8HZ4 - chains A and C of the 8 polymer chains in the assembly; structure by X-ray diffraction, 3.20 A resolution.

== Chain A (and C) ==
Protein: Biotin carboxylase
Organism: Chloroflexus aurantiacus (strain ATCC 29366 / DSM 635 / J-10-fl)
Notes: EC 6.3.4.14; fragment: N-terminal BC domain; chain C of this document is another copy of the same molecule, construct and numbering; everything in this record applies to it too
UniProtKB: A9W9X0 (A9W9X0_CHLAA); residue numbers follow UniProt; this construct covers 1-459
Sequence (469 residues; each row starts with the number of its first residue; numbers below 1 keep their minus sign (Met-9 is residue -9)):
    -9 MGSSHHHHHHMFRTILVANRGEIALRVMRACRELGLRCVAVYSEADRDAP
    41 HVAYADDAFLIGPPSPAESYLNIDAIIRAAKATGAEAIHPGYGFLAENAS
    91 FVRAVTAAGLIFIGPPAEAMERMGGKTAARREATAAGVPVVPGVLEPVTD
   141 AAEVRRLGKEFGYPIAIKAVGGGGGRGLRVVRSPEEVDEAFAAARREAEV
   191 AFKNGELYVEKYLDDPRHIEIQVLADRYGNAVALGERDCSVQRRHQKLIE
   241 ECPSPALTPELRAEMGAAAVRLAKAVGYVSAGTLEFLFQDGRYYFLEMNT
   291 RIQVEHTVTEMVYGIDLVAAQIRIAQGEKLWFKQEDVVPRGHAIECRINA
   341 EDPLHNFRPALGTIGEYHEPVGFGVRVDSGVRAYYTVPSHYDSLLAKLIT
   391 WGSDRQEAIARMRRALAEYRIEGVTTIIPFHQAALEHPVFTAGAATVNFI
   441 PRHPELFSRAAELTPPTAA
Unresolved in the structure: -9 to 0, 161-163 (chain C: -9 to 0, 159-168, 186-196, 456-459)
Differences from the reference sequence: initiating methionine (-9); expression tag (-8 to 0)
Reported in the primary citation:
  - self-association interface (contacts with another copy of this molecule); pairs are residue here / residue on that copy: Val328-Arg330, Ser393-Gly304, Leu50
  - catalytic residues: Glu295 (citing earlier work)

== How chain A and chain C interact ==
Residue-residue contacts - 39 pairs, chain A then chain C:
  Arg19(A) with Val361(C); Arg404(C)
  Arg22(A) with Arg404(C); Glu408(C), salt bridge
  Glu23(A) with Ala400(C); Arg401(C), salt bridge; Arg404(C), salt bridge
  Tyr44(A) with Arg404(C), hydrogen bond; Glu408(C), hydrogen bond
  Glu300(A) with Phe363(C)
  Met301(A) with Arg330(C); Phe363(C), hydrophobic
  Val302(A) with Arg330(C)
  Gly304(A) with Trp391(C); Ser393(C), hydrogen bond (backbone-side chain)
  Asp306(A) with Glu397(C); Arg401(C), salt bridge
  Arg330(A) with Tyr303(C); Val328(C), hydrogen bond (side chain-backbone); Arg330(C)
  Val361(A) with Arg19(C); Val367(C)
  Phe363(A) with Glu300(C); Met301(C), hydrophobic; Ile305(C); Arg366(C)
  Arg366(A) with Gly362(C); Phe363(C)
  Val367(A) with Val361(C)
  Trp391(A) with Gly304(C)
  Ser393(A) with Gly304(C), hydrogen bond (side chain-backbone)
  Ala400(A) with Glu23(C)
  Arg401(A) with Glu23(C), salt bridge; Asp306(C), salt bridge
  Arg404(A) with Arg22(C); Glu23(C), salt bridge; Tyr44(C)
  Glu408(A) with Arg22(C), salt bridge; Tyr44(C), hydrogen bond
Other interface residues (no listed pair), chain A (24 interface residues in all): Ile305, Glu359, Gly362, Glu397
Other interface residues (no listed pair), chain C (26 interface residues in all): Val302, Glu359

== In short ==
Chain A and chain C form an interface of 24 and 26 residues respectively; the contacts include 6 hydrogen
bonds and 8 salt bridges. Polar contacts include Arg22(A)-Glu408(C), Glu23(A)-Arg401(C) and
Glu23(A)-Arg404(C). From the paper: the catalytic residue Glu295(A); a self-association interface involving
Leu50(A), Val328(A) and Arg330(A) among others.
Chain A and chain C are both Biotin carboxylase (Chloroflexus aurantiacus (strain ATCC 29366 / DSM 635 /
J-10-fl)); the structure, The tetrameric structure of biotin carboxylase from Chloroflexus aurantiacus in
complex with bicarbonate, was determined by X-ray diffraction together with 8HZ5 from the same study.
